Entry 4MGD (X-ray diffraction, 1.90 A resolution); this record covers chains A and F of the 4 polymer chains in the assembly.

# Chain A
Name: Estrogen receptor
Organism: Homo sapiens
Notes: fragment: ligand binding domain
UniProtKB: P03372 (ESR1_HUMAN); numbering as in UniProt (aligned over 302-552)
Chain sequence (255 residues; each row starts with the number of its first residue):
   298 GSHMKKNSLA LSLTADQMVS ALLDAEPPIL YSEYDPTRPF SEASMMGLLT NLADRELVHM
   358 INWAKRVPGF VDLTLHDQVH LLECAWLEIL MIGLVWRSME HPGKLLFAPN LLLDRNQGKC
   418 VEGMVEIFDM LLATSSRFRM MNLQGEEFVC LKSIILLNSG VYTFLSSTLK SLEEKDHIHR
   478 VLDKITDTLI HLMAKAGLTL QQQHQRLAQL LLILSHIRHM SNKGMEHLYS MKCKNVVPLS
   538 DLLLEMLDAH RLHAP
Not modelled in the structure: 298-304, 417-418, 462-463, 550-552
Differences from the reference sequence: expression tag (298-301); engineered mutation Ser537 (Tyr in P03372)
Modified residues: Cys381 (s-hydroxycysteine; CSO)
Small-molecule neighbours: HPTE (27N; 4,4'-(2,2,2-trichloroethane-1,1-diyl)diphenol): Leu346, Thr347, Leu349, Ala350, Glu353, Leu384, Leu387, Met388, Leu391, Arg394, Phe404, Met421, Ile424, Phe425, Leu428, Leu525, Leu536, Leu540
What the authors report for this chain:
  - binding site for HPTE: Thr347
  - conformationally variable residues (side-chain flip): Thr347
  - specificity-determining residues: Met421 (proposed by the authors, not directly observed)
  - mutagenesis - Y537S: increased stability (citing earlier work)

# Chain F
Name: Nuclear receptor coactivator 1
Notes: fragment: coactivator peptide SRC-1
UniProtKB: Q15788 (NCOA1_HUMAN); numbering as in UniProt (aligned over 686-698)
Chain sequence (13 residues; numbered 686 to 698; the number before each row is that of its first residue):
   686 RHKILHRLLQ EGS
Not modelled in the structure: 686-687, 697-698
UniProt features mapped onto this chain:
  - motif: Leu690 to Leu694 (LXXLL motif 4)
  - modified residue: Ser698 (Phosphoserine)
  - mutagenesis: Leu693 to Leu694 (Slightly affects interactions with steroid receptors. Abolishes interactions with steroid receptors; when associated with A-636; A-637; A-752 and A-753)

# Chain A / chain F interface
Contacting residue pairs (21):
  Ile358(A) - Leu690(F)  hydrophobic
  Ile358(A) - Leu693(F)  hydrophobic
  Ile358(A) - Leu694(F)  hydrophobic
  Lys362(A) - Leu693(F)  hydrogen bond (side chain-backbone)
  Lys362(A) - Leu694(F)  hydrogen bond (side chain-backbone)
  Lys362(A) - Glu696(F)
  Leu372(A) - His691(F)
  Leu372(A) - Leu694(F)  hydrophobic
  Leu372(A) - Gln695(F)
  Gln375(A) - Leu694(F)
  Val376(A) - Leu690(F)
  Val376(A) - Leu694(F)  hydrophobic
  Leu379(A) - Leu690(F)  hydrophobic
  Leu379(A) - Leu694(F)  hydrophobic
  Glu380(A) - Leu690(F)
  Asp538(A) - Ile689(F)
  Leu539(A) - Ile689(F)  hydrophobic
  Leu539(A) - Leu690(F)
  Glu542(A) - Lys688(F)
  Glu542(A) - Ile689(F)  hydrogen bond (side chain-backbone)
  Met543(A) - Leu690(F)  hydrophobic
Also at the interface, not in a pair above, chain A (12 interface residues in all): Phe367

# Summary
12 residues of chain A and 8 residues of chain F are in contact; the contacts include 3 hydrogen bonds. Polar
pairs include Lys362(A)-Leu693(F), Lys362(A)-Leu694(F) and Glu542(A)-Ile689(F). Bound to chain A: HPTE. From
UniProt: 2 mutagenesis sites on chain F. The paper reports a binding site for HPTE at Thr347(A); Y537S of
chain A increases stability.
Here chain A is Estrogen receptor (Homo sapiens) and chain F is Nuclear receptor coactivator 1. Entry 4MGD
(Crystal structure of hERa-LBD (Y537S) in complex with HPTE) was determined by X-ray diffraction together with
4MG5, 4MG6, 4MG7, 4MG8, 4MG9, 4MGA, 4MGB and 4MGC from the same study.
